PDB entry 1D5Y | X-ray diffraction, 2.70 A resolution | chains N and B of the 4 polymer chains in the assembly

Chain N:
Molecule: 21-nt DNA strand
Sequence (21 nucleotides; each row starts with the number of its first residue):
     1 ACTTTGACATTCAGTGCTGTC

Chain B:
Protein: Rob transcription factor
From: Escherichia coli
Notes: fragment: residues 3-289, klaaa extension after residue 289
UniProt: P0ACI0 (ROB_ECOLI); residues 3-289 here = UniProt positions 3-289
Chain sequence (292 residues; row label = number of the first residue in the row):
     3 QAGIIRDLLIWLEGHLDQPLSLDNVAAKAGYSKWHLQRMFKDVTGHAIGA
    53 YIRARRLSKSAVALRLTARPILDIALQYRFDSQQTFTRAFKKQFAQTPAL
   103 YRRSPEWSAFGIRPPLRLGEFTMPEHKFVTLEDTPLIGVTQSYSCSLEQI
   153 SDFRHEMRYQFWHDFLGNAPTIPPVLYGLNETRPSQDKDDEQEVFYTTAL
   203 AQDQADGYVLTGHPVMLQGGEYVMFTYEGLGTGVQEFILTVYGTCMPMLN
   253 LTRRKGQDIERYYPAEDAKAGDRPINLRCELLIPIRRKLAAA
Unresolved in the structure: 270-273
UniProt features mapped onto this chain:
  - DNA-binding region (H-T-H motif): Asp-25 to Thr-46, Ile-73 to Phe-96

Chain N / chain B interface:
Residue-residue contacts - 9 pairs, chain N then chain B:
  DC17(N) with Leu-24(B), phosphate contact
  DT18(N) with Leu-24(B), phosphate contact; Asp-25(B), hydrogen bond to the phosphate; Gly-51(B), phosphate contact
  DG19(N) with Asp-25(B), phosphate contact; Ala-49(B), phosphate contact; Gly-51(B), hydrogen bond to the phosphate; Ala-52(B), hydrogen bond to the phosphate
  DT20(N) with Lys-43(B), salt bridge to the phosphate
Also at the interface, not in a pair above, chain B (8 interface residues in all): Asn-26, Ile-50

Overview:
Chain N and chain B form an interface of 4 and 8 residues respectively, with 3 hydrogen bonds and 1 salt
bridge. Among the polar pairs are DT18(N)/Asp-25(B), DG19(N)/Gly-51(B) and DG19(N)/Ala-52(B).
Chain N is a 21-nt DNA strand and chain B is Rob transcription factor (Escherichia coli); the structure,
Crystal structure of the E. coli rob transcription factor in complex with DNA, was determined by X-ray
diffraction.
